PDB entry 6CT8 | X-ray diffraction, 2.62 A resolution | chain A

Chain A:
Name: R2-type pyocin
Source organism: Pseudomonas aeruginosa (strain ATCC 15692 / DSM 22644 / CIP 104116 / JCM 14847 / LMG 12228 / 1C / PRS 101 / PAO1)
Reference sequence: G3XD71 (G3XD71_PSEAE); residue numbers follow UniProt; this construct covers 443-691
Chain sequence (273 residues; numbered 419 to 691; the number before each row is that of its first residue):
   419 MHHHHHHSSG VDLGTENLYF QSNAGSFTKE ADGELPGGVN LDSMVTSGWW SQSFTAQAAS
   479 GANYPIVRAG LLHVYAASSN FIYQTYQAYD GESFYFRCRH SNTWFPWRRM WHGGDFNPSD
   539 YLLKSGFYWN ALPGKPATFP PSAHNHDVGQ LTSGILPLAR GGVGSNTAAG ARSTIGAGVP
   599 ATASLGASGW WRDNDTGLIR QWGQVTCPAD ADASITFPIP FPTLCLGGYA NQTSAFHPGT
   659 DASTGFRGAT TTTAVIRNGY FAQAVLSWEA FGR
Not modelled in the structure: 419-442
Construct notes: expression tag (419-442)
Modified residues: Mse419 (selenomethionine); Mse462 (selenomethionine; parent Met); Mse528 (selenomethionine; parent Met)
Ion coordination: Ni2+: H562, H564
From the paper describing this entry:
  - Ni2+ coordination: H562, H564
  - self-association interface (contacts with another copy of this molecule); pairs are residue here / residue on that copy: H491-Y493 (pi stacking), F445, F512, W529, F534, Y539, L540, F545, W547, L550, F557, P559, H562, H564, L569, L574, V581, I593, A595
  - contacts within the chain: F445-Y493 (pi stacking)

Overview:
H562 and H564 coordinate Ni2+. The paper reports Ni2+ coordination by H562 and H564; a self-association
interface involving F445, H491 and Y493 among others.
Chain A is R2-type pyocin (Pseudomonas aeruginosa (strain ATCC 15692 / DSM 22644 / CIP 104116 / JCM 14847 /
LMG 12228 / 1C / PRS 101 / PAO1)); the structure, Selenomethionine structure of N-truncated R2-type pyocin
tail fiber at 2.6 angstrom resolution, was determined by X-ray diffraction (same publication as 6CU2 and
6CXB).
